6BJ2 - chains A and B of the 5 polymer chains in the assembly; structure by X-ray diffraction, 3.35 A resolution.

Chain A:
Name: HLA class I histocompatibility antigen, B-35 alpha chain
From: Homo sapiens
UniProtKB: P30685 (1B35_HUMAN); residues 1-276 here correspond to UniProt positions 25-300 (UniProt number = residue number + 24)
Sequence (276 residues; row label = number of the first residue in the row):
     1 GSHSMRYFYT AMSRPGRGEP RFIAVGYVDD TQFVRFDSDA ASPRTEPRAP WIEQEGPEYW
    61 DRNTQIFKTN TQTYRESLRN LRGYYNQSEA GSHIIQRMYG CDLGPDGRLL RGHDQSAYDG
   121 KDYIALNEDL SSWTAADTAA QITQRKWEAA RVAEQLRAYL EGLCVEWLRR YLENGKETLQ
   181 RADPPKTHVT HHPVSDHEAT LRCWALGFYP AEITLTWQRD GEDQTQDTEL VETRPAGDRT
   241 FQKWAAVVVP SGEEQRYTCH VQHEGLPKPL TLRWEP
Not modelled in the structure: 225-227
Disulfide bonds: Cys101-Cys164, Cys203-Cys259
Metal / ion sites: Zn2+ near Glu58 (its only coordinating residue here)
What the authors report for this chain:
  - mutagenesis - S116F: increased expression

Chain B:
Name: Beta-2-microglobulin
From: Homo sapiens
UniProtKB: P61769 (B2MG_HUMAN); residues 1-99 here correspond to UniProt positions 21-119 (UniProt number = residue number + 20)
Sequence (99 residues; each row starts with the number of its first residue):
     1 IQRTPKIQVY SRHPAENGKS NFLNCYVSGF HPSDIEVDLL KNGERIEKVE HSDLSFSKDW
    61 SFYLLYYTEF TPTEKDEYAC RVNHVTLSQP KIVKWDRDM
Not modelled in the structure: 99
Disulfide bonds: Cys25-Cys80
UniProt features mapped onto this chain:
  - modified residue: Gln2 (Pyrrolidone carboxylic acid)
  - glycosylation: Ile1 (N-linked (Glc) (glycation) isoleucine), Lys19 (N-linked (Glc) (glycation) lysine), Lys41 (N-linked (Glc) (glycation) lysine), Lys48 (N-linked (Glc) (glycation) lysine), Lys58 (N-linked (Glc) (glycation) lysine), Lys91 (N-linked (Glc) (glycation) lysine), Lys94 (N-linked (Glc) (glycation) lysine)

Interface between chain A and chain B:
Pairs across the interface (38):
  Phe8(A) with Ser55(B); Phe56(B)
  Tyr9(A) with Phe56(B)
  Thr10(A) with Phe56(B)
  Met12(A) with Ser33(B), hydrogen bond; Leu54(B), hydrophobic
  Ile23(A) with Leu54(B), hydrophobic
  Tyr27(A) with Tyr63(B), hydrogen bond
  Gln32(A) with Asp53(B), hydrogen bond
  Arg35(A) with Asp53(B), salt bridge; Leu54(B)
  Arg48(A) with Asp53(B), salt bridge
  Ile94(A) with His31(B); Phe62(B), hydrophobic
  Gln96(A) with Trp60(B)
  Arg97(A) with Phe56(B)
  Ser116(A) with Trp60(B)
  Ala117(A) with Trp60(B)
  Asp119(A) with Ile1(B); His31(B)
  Gly120(A) with His31(B)
  Lys121(A) with Ile1(B)
  Asp122(A) with Trp60(B)
  Thr190(A) with Asp98(B)
  His192(A) with Asp98(B), salt bridge
  Arg202(A) with Asp98(B), salt bridge
  Trp204(A) with Asp98(B), hydrogen bond
  Val231(A) with Gln8(B)
  Glu232(A) with Gln8(B)
  Arg234(A) with Gln8(B); Tyr10(B); Tyr26(B)
  Pro235(A) with Tyr10(B), hydrogen bond (backbone-side chain); Tyr26(B); Leu65(B), hydrophobic
  Ala236(A) with Arg12(B); Asn24(B), hydrogen bond (backbone-side chain)
  Asp238(A) with Arg12(B)
Also at the interface, not in a pair above, chain A (34 interface residues in all): Val25, Met98, Gln115, Leu206, Thr233, Gly237
Also at the interface, not in a pair above, chain B (21 interface residues in all): Pro14, Asp34, His51, Ser52

In short:
Chain A and chain B form an interface of 34 and 21 residues respectively, with 6 hydrogen bonds and 4 salt
bridges. Polar contacts include Arg35(A)-Asp53(B), Arg48(A)-Asp53(B) and His192(A)-Asp98(B). From the paper:
S116F of chain A increases expression.
Here chain A is HLA class I histocompatibility antigen, B-35 alpha chain and chain B is Beta-2-microglobulin,
both from Homo sapiens. Entry 6BJ2 (TCR589 in complex with HIV(Pol448-456)/HLA-B35) was determined by X-ray
diffraction, deposited together with 6BJ3 and 6BJ8.
